8OPT - chains D and B of the 3 polymer chains in the assembly; structure by electron microscopy, 3.65 A resolution.

Chain D:
Molecule: 54-nt RNA strand
Sequence (54 nucleotides; numbered 13 to 66; the number before each row is that of its first residue):
    13 UUGUACAGUUUGAGGGUAUAUGAUACAACCCGGUACAGGAGAUAACUGUA
    63 CAGG

Chain B:
Molecule: Protein lin-28 homolog A
Source organism: Homo sapiens
UniProtKB: Q9H9Z2 (LN28A_HUMAN); residue numbers follow UniProt; this construct covers 1-209
Chain sequence (209 residues; row label = number of the first residue in the row):
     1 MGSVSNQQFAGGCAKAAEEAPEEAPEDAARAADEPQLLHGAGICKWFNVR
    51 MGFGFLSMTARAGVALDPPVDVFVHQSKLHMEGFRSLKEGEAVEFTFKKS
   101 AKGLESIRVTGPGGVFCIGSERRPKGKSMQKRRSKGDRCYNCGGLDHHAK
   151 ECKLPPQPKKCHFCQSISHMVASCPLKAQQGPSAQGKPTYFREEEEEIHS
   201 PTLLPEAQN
Disordered / not traced: 1-135, 178-209
UniProt features mapped onto this chain:
  - zinc finger: Asp-137 to Leu-154 (CCHC-type 1), Lys-159 to Leu-176 (CCHC-type 2)
  - region: Gly-113 to Gly-136 (Flexible linker)
  - modified residue: Gly-2 (N-acetylglycine), Ser-3 (Phosphoserine), Ser-120 (Phosphoserine), Ser-200 (Phosphoserine)
  - mutagenesis: Trp-46 (W46A: Does not affect localization to P-bodies; when associated with A-55 and A-73), Phe-55 (F55A: Does not affect localization to P-bodies; when associated with A-46 and A-73), Phe-73 (F73A: Does not affect localization to P-bodies; when associated with A-46 and A-55), His-147 (H147A: Abolishes ability to suppress pre-let-7 biogenesis and localization to P-bodies without affecting pre-let-7 binding; when associated with A-169), His-169 (H169A: Abolishes ability to suppress pre-let-7 biogenesis and localization to P-bodies without affecting pre-let-7 binding; when associated with A-147)
Bound ions: Zn2+: Cys-139, Asn-141, Cys-142, Cys-152

Interface between chain D and chain B:
Pairs across the interface - 14 pairs, chain D then chain B:
  A30(D) / Gly-136(B)  hydrogen bond to the base
  C48(D) / Val-171(B)  base contact
  A49(D) / Cys-161(B)  hydrogen bond to the base
  A49(D) / Val-171(B)  base contact
  G50(D) / Lys-159(B)  hydrogen bond to the sugar
  G50(D) / Lys-160(B)  base contact
  G51(D) / Tyr-140(B)  stacking on the base
  A52(D) / Tyr-140(B)  sugar contact
  A52(D) / Asn-141(B)  base contact
  A52(D) / Ala-149(B)  base contact
  A52(D) / Lys-150(B)  sugar contact
  A52(D) / Cys-152(B)  base contact
  G53(D) / Lys-150(B)  base contact
  G53(D) / Glu-151(B)  hydrogen bond to the base
Interface residues without a listed pair, chain B (13 interface residues in all): Phe-163, Met-170

Overview:
The interface between chain D and chain B involves 7 residues on one side and 13 on the other; the contacts
include 4 hydrogen bonds and 1 aromatic stacking contact. Among the polar pairs are A30(D)/Gly-136(B),
A49(D)/Cys-161(B) and G53(D)/Glu-151(B).
Chain D is a 54-nt RNA strand and chain B is Protein lin-28 homolog A (Homo sapiens); the structure, Human
terminal uridylyltransferase 7 (TUT7/ZCCHC6) bound with pre-let7g miRNA and Lin28A - complex 2, was determined
by electron microscopy together with 8OEF, 8OPP, 8OPS and 8OST from the same study.
